Entry 5Q0Q (X-ray diffraction, 2.60 A resolution); this record covers chains A and B.

# Chain A
Protein: Bile acid receptor
Source organism: Homo sapiens
Reference sequence: Q96RI1 (NR1H4_HUMAN); residues 248-476 here correspond to UniProt positions 258-486 (UniProt number = residue number + 10)
Sequence (233 residues; row label = number of the first residue in the row):
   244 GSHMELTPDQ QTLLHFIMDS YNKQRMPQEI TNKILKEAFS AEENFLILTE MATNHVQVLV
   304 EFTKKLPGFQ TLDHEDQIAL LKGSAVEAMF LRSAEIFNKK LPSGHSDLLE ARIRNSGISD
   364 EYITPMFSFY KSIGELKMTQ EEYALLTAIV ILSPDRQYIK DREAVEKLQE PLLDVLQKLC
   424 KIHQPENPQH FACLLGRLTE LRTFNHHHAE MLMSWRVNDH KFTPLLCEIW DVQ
Disordered / not traced: 244-246, 458-464, 475-476
Differences from the reference sequence: expression tag (244-247); conflict Ala-281 (Glu291 in Q96RI1), Ala-354 (Glu364 in Q96RI1)
Small-molecule neighbours: 9LD (ethyl 4-({2-phenyl-5-[(thiophen-2-yl)sulfonyl]-4,5,6,7-tetrahydro-2H-pyrazolo[4,3-c]pyridine-3-carbonyl}amino)benzoate): Gln-267, Arg-268, Met-269, Phe-288, Leu-291, Thr-292, Met-294, Ala-295, Asn-297, His-298, Val-301, Met-332, Phe-333, Arg-335, Ser-336, Ile-339, Phe-340, Leu-352, Ile-356, Ile-361, Met-369, Tyr-373, His-451, Met-454, Phe-465, Trp-473

# Chain B
Protein: Coactivator peptide src-1 HD3
Reference sequence: A8K1V4 (A8K1V4_HUMAN); residues 744-757 here = UniProt positions 744-757
Sequence (14 residues; numbered 744 to 757; the number before each row is that of its first residue):
   744 KDHQLLRYLL DKDE
Disordered / not traced: 744-746, 756-757

# Chain A / chain B interface
Contacting residue pairs (23; chain A residue first):
  Val-303(A) / Leu-749(B)  hydrophobic
  Val-303(A) / Leu-752(B)
  Val-303(A) / Leu-753(B)
  Glu-304(A) / Lys-755(B)  salt bridge
  Lys-307(A) / Leu-752(B)  hydrogen bond (side chain-backbone)
  Lys-307(A) / Leu-753(B)  hydrogen bond (side chain-backbone)
  Lys-307(A) / Lys-755(B)
  Phe-312(A) / Leu-753(B)  hydrophobic
  Gln-313(A) / Leu-753(B)
  His-317(A) / Arg-750(B)
  His-317(A) / Asp-754(B)
  Glu-318(A) / Arg-750(B)  salt bridge
  Gln-320(A) / Leu-753(B)
  Ile-321(A) / Arg-750(B)
  Ile-321(A) / Leu-753(B)  hydrophobic
  Leu-324(A) / Leu-753(B)  hydrophobic
  Pro-467(A) / Leu-748(B)
  Leu-468(A) / Leu-748(B)
  Leu-468(A) / Leu-752(B)  hydrophobic
  Glu-471(A) / Gln-747(B)  hydrogen bond (side chain-backbone)
  Glu-471(A) / Leu-748(B)  hydrogen bond (side chain-backbone)
  Glu-471(A) / Leu-749(B)  hydrogen bond (side chain-backbone)
  Ile-472(A) / Leu-749(B)  hydrophobic
Other interface residues (no listed pair), chain A (15 interface residues in all): Lys-325

# Overview
15 residues of chain A face 8 of chain B across their interface; the contacts include 5 hydrogen bonds and 2
salt bridges. Polar contacts include Glu-304(A)/Lys-755(B), Glu-318(A)/Arg-750(B) and Lys-307(A)/Leu-752(B).
Ligands of chain A: compound 9LD.
Here chain A is Bile acid receptor (Homo sapiens) and chain B is Coactivator peptide src-1 HD3. Entry 5Q0Q
(Ligand binding to FARNESOID-X-RECEPTOR) was determined by X-ray diffraction (same publication as 5Q0I, 5Q0J,
5Q0K, 5Q0L, 5Q0M, 5Q0N and 30 further entries).
